PDB entry 4CBS | X-ray diffraction, 2.30 A resolution | chain A

[Chain A]
Molecule: Serine--pyruvate aminotransferase
From: Homo sapiens
Notes: EC 2.6.1.44
Reference sequence: P21549 (SPYA_HUMAN); numbering as in UniProt (aligned over 1-392)
Chain sequence (392 residues; row label = number of the first residue in the row):
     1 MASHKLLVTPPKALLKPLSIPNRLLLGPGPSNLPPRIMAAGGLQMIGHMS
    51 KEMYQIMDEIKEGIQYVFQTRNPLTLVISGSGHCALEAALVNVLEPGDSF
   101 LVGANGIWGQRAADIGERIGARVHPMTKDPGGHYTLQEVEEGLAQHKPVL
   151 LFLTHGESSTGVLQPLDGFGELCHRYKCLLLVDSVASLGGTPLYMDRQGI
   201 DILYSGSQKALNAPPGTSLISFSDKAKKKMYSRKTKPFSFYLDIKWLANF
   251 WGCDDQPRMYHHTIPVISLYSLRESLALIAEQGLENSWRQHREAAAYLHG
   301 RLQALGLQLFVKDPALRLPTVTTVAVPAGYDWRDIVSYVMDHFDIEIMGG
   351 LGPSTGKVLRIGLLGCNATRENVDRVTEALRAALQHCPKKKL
Unresolved in the structure: 1-3, 389-392
Construct notes: engineered mutation Arg23 (Gln in P21549), His48 (Ser in P21549), Glu52 (Asp in P21549), Ala113 (Val in P21549), Met340 (Ile in P21549)
Swiss-Prot annotation at these positions:
  - binding site (substrate): Arg360
  - modified residue: Thr9 (Phosphothreonine), Lys209 (N6-(pyridoxal phosphate)lysine), Lys225 (N6-acetyllysine), Lys234 (N6-acetyllysine), Lys312 (N6-acetyllysine)
  - natural variant: Thr9 (T9N: No loss of alanine--glyoxylate aminotransferase activity), Pro11 (P11L: In allele minor), Arg36 (R36C: In HP1), Gly41 (G41E: In HP1; G41R: In HP1; G41V: In HP1), Gly47 (G47R: In HP1), Gly82 (G82E: In HP1; G82R: In HP1), Glu95 (E95EE: In HP1), Trp108 (W108R: In HP1), Ala112 (A112D: In HP1), Gly116 (G116R: In HP1), Val139 (deletion: In HP1), Leu150 (L150P: In HP1), 28 further natural variant entries in UniProt
  - mutagenesis: Lys209 (K209R: Affects pyridoxal phosphate binding; loss of alanine--glyoxylate aminotransferase activity)
Covalently attached groups: pyridoxal phosphate (PLP) linked to Lys209
Residues lining bound ligands: pyridoxal phosphate (PLP): Ser81, Gly82, His83, Trp108, Thr154, Gly156, Ser158, Asp183, Val185, Ala186, Gln208, Tyr260, His262, Thr263

[Overview]
Pyridoxal phosphate is covalently linked to Lys209. From UniProt: substrate-binding residue Arg360 and one
mutagenesis site.
Chain A is Serine--pyruvate aminotransferase (Homo sapiens); the structure, X-ray structure of quintuple
mutant of human alanine glyoxylate aminotransferase, AGXT_RHEAM, was determined by X-ray diffraction,
deposited together with 4CBR.
